9FKP - chains B and E of the 5 polymer chains in the assembly; structure by electron microscopy, 3.72 A resolution.

# Chain B
Protein: Transforming growth factor beta-1
From: Homo sapiens
Notes: fragment: Mature
UniProt: P01137 (TGFB1_HUMAN); residues 1-112 here correspond to UniProt positions 279-390 (UniProt number = residue number + 278)
Sequence (112 residues; each row starts with the number of its first residue):
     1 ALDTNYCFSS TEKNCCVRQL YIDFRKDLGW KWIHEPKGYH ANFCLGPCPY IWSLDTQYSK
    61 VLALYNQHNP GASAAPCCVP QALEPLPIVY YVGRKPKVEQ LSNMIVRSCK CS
Disulfides: Cys7-Cys16, Cys15-Cys78, Cys44-Cys109, Cys48-Cys111

# Chain E
Protein: TGF-beta receptor type-2
From: Homo sapiens
Notes: EC 2.7.11.30
UniProt: P37173 (TGFR2_HUMAN); residue numbers follow UniProt; this construct covers 42-153
Sequence (113 residues; numbered 41 to 153; the number before each row is that of its first residue):
    41 MNGAVKFPQL CKFCDVRFST CDNQKSCMSN CSITSICEKP QEVCVAVWRK NDENITLETV
   101 CHDPKLPYHD FILEDAASPK CIMKEKKKPG ETFFMCSCSS DECNDNIIFS EEY
Not modelled in the structure: 41-44
Sequence notes: initiating methionine (41)
Swiss-Prot annotation at these positions:
  - glycosylation (N-linked (GlcNAc...) asparagine): Asn70, Asn94
  - natural variant: Cys61 (C61R: In a gastric adenocarcinoma sample), Ile73 (I73V: In a colorectal cancer sample)
Disulfides: Cys51-Cys84, Cys54-Cys71, Cys61-Cys67, Cys77-Cys101, Cys121-Cys136, Cys138-Cys143

# Chain B / chain E interface
Pairs across the interface - 22 pairs, chain B then chain E:
  Arg25(B) - Glu142(E)  salt bridge
  Lys31(B) - Leu50(E)
  Lys31(B) - Thr74(E)  hydrogen bond (backbone-side chain)
  Lys31(B) - Asp141(E)  salt bridge
  Lys31(B) - Glu142(E)
  Trp32(B) - Leu50(E)  hydrophobic
  Trp32(B) - Ile76(E)  hydrophobic
  His34(B) - Ser72(E)
  Tyr91(B) - Ile73(E)  hydrophobic
  Tyr91(B) - Ser75(E)  hydrogen bond (backbone-side chain)
  Tyr91(B) - Ile76(E)  hydrogen bond (backbone-backbone)
  Val92(B) - Ser75(E)  hydrogen bond (backbone-side chain)
  Val92(B) - Ile76(E)
  Val92(B) - Glu78(E)
  Gly93(B) - Phe53(E)
  Gly93(B) - Ser75(E)  hydrogen bond (backbone-side chain)
  Gly93(B) - Ile76(E)  hydrogen bond (backbone-backbone)
  Gly93(B) - Glu78(E)
  Arg94(B) - Phe53(E)
  Arg94(B) - Asp55(E)  salt bridge
  Arg94(B) - Val100(E)
  Lys95(B) - Glu78(E)  salt bridge
Also at the interface, not in a pair above, chain B (10 interface residues in all): Tyr90
Also at the interface, not in a pair above, chain E (14 interface residues in all): Phe47, Cys77

# Overview
The interface between chain B and chain E involves 10 residues on one side and 14 on the other; the contacts
include 6 hydrogen bonds and 4 salt bridges. Polar contacts include Arg25(B)-Glu142(E), Lys31(B)-Asp141(E) and
Arg94(B)-Asp55(E).
Chain B is Transforming growth factor beta-1 and chain E is TGF-beta receptor type-2, both from Homo sapiens;
the structure, Zebrafish Betaglycan Orphan Domain (zfBGo) in complex with TGF-b1 and extracellular domain of
TGFBRII, was determined by electron microscopy, deposited together with 9B9F, 9FDY, 9FK5 and 8DC0.
